7RWT - chains A and F of the 60 polymer chains in the assembly; structure by electron microscopy, 2.43 A resolution.

[Chain A (and F)]
Protein: Capsid protein VP1
Organism: Adeno-associated dependoparvovirus A
Notes: chain F of this document is another copy of the same molecule, construct and numbering; everything in this record applies to it too
UniProt: P03135 (CAPSD_AAV2S); residues 1-735 here = UniProt positions 1-735
Sequence (735 residues; numbered 1 to 735; the number before each row is that of its first residue):
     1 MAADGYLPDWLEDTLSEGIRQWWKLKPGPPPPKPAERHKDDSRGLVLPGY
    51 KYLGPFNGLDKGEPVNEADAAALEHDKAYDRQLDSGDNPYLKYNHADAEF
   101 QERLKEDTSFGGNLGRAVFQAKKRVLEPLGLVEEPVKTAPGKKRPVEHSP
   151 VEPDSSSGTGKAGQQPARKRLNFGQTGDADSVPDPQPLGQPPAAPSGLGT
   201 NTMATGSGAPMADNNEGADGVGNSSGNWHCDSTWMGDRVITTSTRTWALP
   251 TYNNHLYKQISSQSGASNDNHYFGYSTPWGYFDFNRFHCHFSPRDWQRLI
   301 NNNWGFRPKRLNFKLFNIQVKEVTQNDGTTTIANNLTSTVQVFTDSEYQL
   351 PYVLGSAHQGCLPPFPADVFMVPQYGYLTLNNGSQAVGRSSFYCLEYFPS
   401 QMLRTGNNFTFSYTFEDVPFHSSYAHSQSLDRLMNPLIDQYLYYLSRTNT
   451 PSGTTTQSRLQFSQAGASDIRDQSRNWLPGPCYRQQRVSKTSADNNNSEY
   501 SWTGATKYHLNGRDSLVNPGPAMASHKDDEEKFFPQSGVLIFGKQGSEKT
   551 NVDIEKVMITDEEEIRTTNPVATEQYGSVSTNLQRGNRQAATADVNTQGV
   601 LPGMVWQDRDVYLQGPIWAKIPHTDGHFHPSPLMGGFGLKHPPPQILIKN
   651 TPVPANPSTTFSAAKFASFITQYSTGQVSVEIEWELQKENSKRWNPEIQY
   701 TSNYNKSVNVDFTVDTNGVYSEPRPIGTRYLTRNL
Unresolved in the structure: 1-218

[Chain A / chain F interface]
Contacting residue pairs - 69 pairs, chain A then chain F:
  Ser292(A) with Trp694(F), hydrogen bond (side chain-backbone)
  Pro293(A) with Trp694(F); Pro696(F)
  Arg294(A) with Glu689(F), salt bridge; Ser691(F), hydrogen bond; Arg693(F); Trp694(F), hydrogen bond (backbone-backbone); Asn695(F); Glu697(F), salt bridge; Leu731(F)
  Gln297(A) with Pro696(F); Glu697(F), hydrogen bond (side chain-backbone); Gln699(F)
  Arg298(A) with Glu689(F), salt bridge; Ser691(F), hydrogen bond
  Asn301(A) with Gln699(F)
  Asn302(A) with Asn302(F), hydrogen bond
  Pro364(A) with Trp694(F)
  Phe365(A) with Trp694(F)
  Pro366(A) with Trp694(F)
  Asp529(A) with Lys706(F), salt bridge
  Glu689(A) with Arg294(F), salt bridge; Arg298(F), salt bridge
  Ser691(A) with Arg294(F), hydrogen bond; Arg298(F), hydrogen bond
  Arg693(A) with Arg294(F)
  Trp694(A) with Ser292(F), hydrogen bond (backbone-side chain); Pro293(F); Arg294(F), hydrogen bond (backbone-backbone); Pro364(F); Phe365(F); Pro366(F); Phe712(F); Tyr720(F), hydrogen bond
  Asn695(A) with Arg294(F); Val710(F); Asp711(F); Phe712(F)
  Pro696(A) with Pro293(F); Gln297(F); Tyr700(F), hydrophobic; Ser702(F); Phe712(F)
  Glu697(A) with Arg294(F), salt bridge; Gln297(F), hydrogen bond (backbone-side chain); Thr701(F); Ser702(F), hydrogen bond (backbone-backbone)
  Ile698(A) with Thr701(F); Ser702(F)
  Gln699(A) with Gln297(F); Asn301(F); Tyr700(F); Thr701(F), hydrogen bond (backbone-side chain)
  Tyr700(A) with Pro696(F), hydrophobic; Gln699(F)
  Thr701(A) with Glu697(F); Ile698(F); Gln699(F), hydrogen bond (side chain-backbone)
  Ser702(A) with Pro696(F); Glu697(F), hydrogen bond (backbone-backbone); Ile698(F)
  Lys706(A) with Asp529(F), salt bridge
  Val710(A) with Asn695(F)
  Asp711(A) with Asn695(F)
  Phe712(A) with Trp694(F); Asn695(F); Pro696(F)
  Tyr720(A) with Trp694(F), hydrogen bond
  Leu731(A) with Arg294(F)
Interface residues without a listed pair, chain A (34 interface residues in all): Asp231, Glu563, Lys692, Tyr704, Thr713
Interface residues without a listed pair, chain F (34 interface residues in all): Asp231, Glu563, Lys692, Tyr704, Thr713

[Summary]
The chain A/chain F interface involves 34 residues from each chain, with 17 hydrogen bonds and 8 salt bridges.
Polar pairs include Arg294(A)-Glu689(F), Arg294(A)-Glu697(F) and Arg298(A)-Glu689(F).
Both chains are Capsid protein VP1 (Adeno-associated dependoparvovirus A). Entry 7RWT (Adeno-associated virus
type 2) was determined by electron microscopy together with 7RWL from the same study.
